PDB entry 2RI8 | X-ray diffraction, 2.16 A resolution | chain A

== Chain A ==
Molecule: Mannosyl-oligosaccharide alpha-1,2-mannosidase
Source organism: Penicillium citrinum
Notes: EC 3.2.1.113
UniProtKB: P31723 (MAN12_PENCI); residues 1036-1510 here correspond to UniProt positions 36-510 (UniProt number = residue number - 1000)
Amino-acid sequence (475 residues; each row starts with the number of its first residue):
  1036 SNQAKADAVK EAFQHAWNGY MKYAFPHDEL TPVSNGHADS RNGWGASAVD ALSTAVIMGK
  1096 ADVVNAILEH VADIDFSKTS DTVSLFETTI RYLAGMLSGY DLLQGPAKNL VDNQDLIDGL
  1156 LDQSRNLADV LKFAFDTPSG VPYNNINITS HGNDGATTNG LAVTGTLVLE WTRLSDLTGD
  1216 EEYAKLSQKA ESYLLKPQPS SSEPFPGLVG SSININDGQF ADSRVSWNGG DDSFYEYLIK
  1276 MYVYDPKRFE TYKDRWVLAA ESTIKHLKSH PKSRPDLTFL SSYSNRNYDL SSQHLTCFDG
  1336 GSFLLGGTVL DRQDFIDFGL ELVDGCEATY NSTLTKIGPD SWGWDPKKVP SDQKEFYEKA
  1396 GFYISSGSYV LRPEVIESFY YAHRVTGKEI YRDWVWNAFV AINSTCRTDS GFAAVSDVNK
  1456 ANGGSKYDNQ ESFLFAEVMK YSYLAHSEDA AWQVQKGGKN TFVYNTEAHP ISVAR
Disulfides: Cys1332-Cys1361
Covalent attachments: N-acetylglucosamine (NAG) linked to Asn1182, Asn1366, Asn1438
Ion coordination: Ca2+: Thr1501 (together with glycerol)

== Summary ==
N-acetylglucosamine is covalently linked to Asn1182, Asn1366 and Asn1438.
Chain A is Mannosyl-oligosaccharide alpha-1,2-mannosidase (Penicillium citrinum); the structure, Penicillium
citrinum alpha-1,2-mannosidase complex with glycerol, was determined by X-ray diffraction together with 2RI9
from the same study.
